PDB entry 6MST | electron microscopy, 2.70 A resolution | chains A and F of the 12 polymer chains in the assembly

[Chain A (and F)]
Molecule: Serum amyloid A-1 protein
From: Homo sapiens
Notes: chain F of this document is another copy of the same molecule, construct and numbering; everything in this record applies to it too
UniProt: P0DJI8 (SAA1_HUMAN); residues 2-67 here correspond to UniProt positions 20-85 (UniProt number = residue number + 18)
Chain sequence (66 residues; numbered 2 to 67; the number before each row is that of its first residue):
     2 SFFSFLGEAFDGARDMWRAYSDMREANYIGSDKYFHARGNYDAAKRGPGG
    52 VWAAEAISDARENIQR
Unresolved in the structure: 56-67

[How chain A and chain F interact]
Pairs across the interface - 6 pairs, chain A then chain F:
  G31(A) - F3(F)
  D33(A) - S2(F)  hydrogen bond (side chain-backbone)
  F36(A) - S2(F)
  F36(A) - L7(F)  hydrophobic
  H37(A) - L7(F)
  H37(A) - E9(F)
Also at the interface, not in a pair above, chain A (5 interface residues in all): I30

[In short]
The interface between chain A and chain F involves 5 residues on one side and 4 on the other, with 1 hydrogen
bond. The hydrogen-bonded pair is D33(A)-S2(F).
Chain A and chain F are both Serum amyloid A-1 protein (Homo sapiens); the structure, Cryo-EM structure of
human AA amyloid fibril, was determined by electron microscopy, deposited together with 6DSO.
